PDB entry 8DFB | X-ray diffraction, 3.17 A resolution | chains B and V of the 4 polymer chains in the assembly

# Chain B
Name: Topoisomerase V
Organism: Methanopyrus kandleri
UniProtKB: Q977W1 (Q977W1_9EURY); residues 1-854 here = UniProt positions 1-854
Amino-acid sequence (854 residues; row label = number of the first residue in the row):
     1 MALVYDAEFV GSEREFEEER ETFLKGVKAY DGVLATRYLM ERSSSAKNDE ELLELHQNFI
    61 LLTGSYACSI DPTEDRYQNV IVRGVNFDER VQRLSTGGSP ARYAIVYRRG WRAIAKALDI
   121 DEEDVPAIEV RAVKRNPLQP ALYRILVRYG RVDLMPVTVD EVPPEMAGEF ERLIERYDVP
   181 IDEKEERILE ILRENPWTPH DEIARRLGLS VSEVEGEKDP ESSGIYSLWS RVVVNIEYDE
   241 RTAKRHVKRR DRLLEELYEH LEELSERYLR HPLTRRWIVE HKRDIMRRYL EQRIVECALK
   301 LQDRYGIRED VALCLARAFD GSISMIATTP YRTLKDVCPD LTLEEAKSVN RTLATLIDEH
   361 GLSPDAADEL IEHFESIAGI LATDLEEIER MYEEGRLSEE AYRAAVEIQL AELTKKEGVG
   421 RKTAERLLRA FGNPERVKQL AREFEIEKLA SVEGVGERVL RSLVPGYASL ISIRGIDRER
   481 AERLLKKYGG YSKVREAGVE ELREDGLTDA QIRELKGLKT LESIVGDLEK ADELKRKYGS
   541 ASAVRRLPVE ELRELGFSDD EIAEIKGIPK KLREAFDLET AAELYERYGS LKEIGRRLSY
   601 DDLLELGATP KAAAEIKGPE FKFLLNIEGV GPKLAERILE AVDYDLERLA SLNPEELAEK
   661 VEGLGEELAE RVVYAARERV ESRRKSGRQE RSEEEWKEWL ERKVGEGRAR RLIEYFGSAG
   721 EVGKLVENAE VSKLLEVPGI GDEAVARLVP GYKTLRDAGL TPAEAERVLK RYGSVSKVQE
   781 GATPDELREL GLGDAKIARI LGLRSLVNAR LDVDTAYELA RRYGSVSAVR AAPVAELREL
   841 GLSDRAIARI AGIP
Unresolved in the structure: 1-2, 853-854
Sequence notes: engineered mutation Ala809 (Lys in Q977W1), Ala820 (Lys in Q977W1), Ala831 (Lys in Q977W1), Ala835 (Lys in Q977W1), Ala846 (Lys in Q977W1), Ala851 (Lys in Q977W1)
Metal / ion sites: K+ site 1: Ile471, Ile473, Ile476; K+ site 2: Leu735, Val737, Ile740
What the authors report for this chain:
  - binding site for the 40-nt DNA strand: Arg109, Tyr289
  - catalytic residues: Arg108 (proposed by the authors, not directly observed)
  - mutagenesis - R37A, R83A, R109A, A132I, K134A, K134A/R135A, R288A/R293A: decreased catalytic activity
  - mutagenesis - K47A, H56A, R135A, R288A, Y289A, R293A: unchanged catalytic activity
  - mutagenesis - R108A, R108A/R109A, K134E/R135E, R288E/R293E, R288E/L290P/R293E, L290P: abolished catalytic activity
  - catalytic residues: Arg131, Arg144 (citing earlier work)

# Chain V
Molecule: 40-nt DNA strand
Notes: engineered mutation(s): GUA U13 is an abasic site
Sequence (40 nucleotides; numbered 2 to 41; the number before each row is that of its first residue):
     2 GCCTGCACGA AGTAAGCAAT GCTTACTTCG TGCAGGCACA

# Chain B / chain V interface
Contacting residue pairs - 37 pairs, chain B then chain V:
  Leu34(B) with DT5(V), phosphate contact
  Arg37(B) with DC4(V), hydrogen bond to the phosphate; DT5(V), salt bridge to the phosphate
  Tyr38(B) with DG6(V), phosphate contact
  Glu41(B) with DG6(V), sugar contact; DC7(V), phosphate contact
  Arg108(B) with DC3(V), sugar contact; DC4(V), salt bridge to the phosphate
  Arg109(B) with DG2(V), salt bridge to the phosphate
  Arg112(B) with DG2(V), hydrogen bond to the base
  His281(B) with DG6(V), salt bridge to the phosphate
  Ile285(B) with DT5(V), phosphate contact; DG6(V), phosphate contact
  Met286(B) with DG2(V), base contact
  Arg288(B) with DT5(V), base contact; DG6(V), hydrogen bond to the base; DC7(V), base contact
  Tyr289(B) with DG2(V), stacking on the base; DT5(V), base contact
  Glu291(B) with DG2(V), base contact
  Lys300(B) with DT14(V), salt bridge to the phosphate
  Pro465(B) with DT21(V), phosphate contact
  Ser492(B) with DA20(V), phosphate contact
  Lys493(B) with DA19(V), salt bridge to the phosphate
  Thr520(B) with DT29(V), phosphate contact
  Ser542(B) with DT28(V), hydrogen bond to the phosphate
  Arg546(B) with DT28(V), salt bridge to the phosphate
  Pro619(B) with DG36(V), phosphate contact
  Arg679(B) with DG36(V), salt bridge to the phosphate
  Arg683(B) with DA35(V), salt bridge to the phosphate
  Arg702(B) with DT32(V), salt bridge to the phosphate
  Lys703(B) with DT32(V), salt bridge to the phosphate
  Asp757(B) with DT25(V), base contact
  Arg799(B) with DT25(V), salt bridge to the phosphate
  Gly802(B) with DA26(V), phosphate contact
  Arg804(B) with DT24(V), hydrogen bond to the phosphate; DT25(V), salt bridge to the phosphate
Interface residues without a listed pair, chain B (34 interface residues in all): Leu290, Ser324, Lys519, Lys570, Arg691
Interface residues without a listed pair, chain V (23 interface residues in all): DG13, DC27, DC30, DG33, DC38

# Summary
The interface between chain B and chain V involves 34 residues on one side and 23 on the other; the contacts
include 5 hydrogen bonds, 13 salt bridges and 1 aromatic stacking contact. Among the polar pairs are
Arg112(B)-DG2(V), Arg288(B)-DG6(V) and Arg37(B)-DC4(V). From the paper: catalytic residues Arg108(B),
Arg131(B) and Arg144(B); R37A, R83A and R109A of chain B, among others, reduce catalytic activity; 19
substitutions were tested in all.
Chain B is Topoisomerase V (Methanopyrus kandleri) and chain V is a 40-nt DNA strand; the structure, Structure
of M. kandleri topoisomerase V in complex with DNA. 39 base pair symmetric DNA complex, was determined by
X-ray diffraction, deposited together with 8DF7, 8DF8 and 8DF9.
